7W6I - chains C and B of the 4 polymer chains in the assembly; structure by X-ray diffraction, 2.56 A resolution.

# Chain C
Molecule: Histone-lysine N-methyltransferase 2A
From: Homo sapiens
Reference sequence: Q03164 (KMT2A_HUMAN); the construct has insertions or renumbered stretches relative to UniProt, so the offset changes along the chain: 3813-3881 = UniProt 3813-3881; 3883-3970 = UniProt 3882-3969
Sequence (159 residues; each row starts with the number of its first residue):
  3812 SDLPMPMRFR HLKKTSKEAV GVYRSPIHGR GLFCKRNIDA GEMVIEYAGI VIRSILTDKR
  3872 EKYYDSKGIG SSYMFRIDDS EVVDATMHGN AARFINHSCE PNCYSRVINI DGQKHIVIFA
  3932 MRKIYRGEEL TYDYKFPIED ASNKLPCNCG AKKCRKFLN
Construct notes: expression tag (3812); engineered mutation Ile3861 (Asn in Q03164), Leu3867 (Gln in Q03164), Ser3883 (Cys3882 in Q03164); insertion (3882)
Curated features (UniProtKB/Swiss-Prot):
  - binding site (S-adenosyl-L-methionine): His3839, Arg3841, Tyr3884, Asn3907, His3908, Asn3959
  - binding site (Zn(2+)): Cys3910, Cys3958, Cys3960, Cys3965
Metal / ion sites: Zn2+: Cys3910, Cys3958, Cys3960, Cys3965
Ligand contacts: S-adenosylhomocysteine (SAH): Ile3838, His3839, Gly3840, Arg3841, Ser3882, Tyr3884, Arg3904, Phe3905, Ile3906, Asn3907, His3908, Tyr3945, Leu3956, Pro3957, Cys3958, Asn3959, Cys3960, Leu3969

# Chain B
Molecule: Histone H3.3C
Reference sequence: Q6NXT2 (H3C_HUMAN); residues 1-9 here correspond to UniProt positions 2-10 (UniProt number = residue number + 1)
Sequence (9 residues; row label = number of the first residue in the row):
     1 ARTKQTARK
Unresolved in the structure: 9
Modified positions: Lys4 (N-methyl-lysine; MLZ)
Curated features (UniProtKB/Swiss-Prot):
  - modified residue: Arg2 (Asymmetric dimethylarginine), Thr3 (Phosphothreonine), Lys4 (Allysine), Gln5 (5-glutamyl dopamine), Thr6 (Phosphothreonine), Arg8 (Citrulline), Lys9 (N6,N6,N6-trimethyllysine)

# Chain C / chain B interface
Residue-residue contacts (33):
  Tyr3858(C) - Lys4(B)
  Asp3869(C) - Ala1(B)  hydrogen bond (side chain-backbone)
  Glu3872(C) - Ala1(B)  hydrogen bond (side chain-backbone)
  Glu3872(C) - Arg2(B)  hydrogen bond (side chain-backbone)
  Ser3883(C) - Arg2(B)  hydrogen bond (side chain-backbone)
  Ser3883(C) - Lys4(B)
  Met3885(C) - Thr3(B)
  Met3885(C) - Lys4(B)  hydrogen bond (backbone-backbone)
  Phe3886(C) - Lys4(B)
  Phe3886(C) - Gln5(B)
  Phe3886(C) - Thr6(B)
  Arg3887(C) - Thr3(B)
  Arg3887(C) - Lys4(B)  hydrogen bond (backbone-backbone)
  Arg3887(C) - Gln5(B)
  Ile3888(C) - Thr6(B)
  Arg3904(C) - Lys4(B)
  Ser3916(C) - Gln5(B)
  Ser3916(C) - Thr6(B)
  Tyr3943(C) - Lys4(B)
  Tyr3945(C) - Lys4(B)
  Tyr3945(C) - Gln5(B)  hydrogen bond (backbone-backbone)
  Lys3946(C) - Gln5(B)
  Lys3946(C) - Thr6(B)
  Lys3946(C) - Ala7(B)
  Lys3946(C) - Arg8(B)
  Phe3947(C) - Arg2(B)
  Phe3947(C) - Thr3(B)
  Phe3947(C) - Lys4(B)
  Phe3947(C) - Arg8(B)  hydrogen bond (backbone-side chain)
  Pro3948(C) - Thr3(B)
  Pro3948(C) - Gln5(B)
  Glu3950(C) - Arg2(B)  salt bridge
  Leu3956(C) - Arg2(B)
Interface residues without a listed pair, chain C (24 interface residues in all): Tyr3884, Val3893, Arg3917, Asp3944, Asn3954, Arg3966, Asn3970

# Summary
The interface between chain C and chain B involves 24 residues on one side and 8 on the other; the contacts
include 8 hydrogen bonds and 1 salt bridge. Among the polar pairs are Glu3950(C)-Arg2(B), Asp3869(C)-Ala1(B)
and Glu3872(C)-Ala1(B). Bound to chain C: S-adenosylhomocysteine.
Here chain C is Histone-lysine N-methyltransferase 2A (Homo sapiens) and chain B is Histone H3.3C. Entry 7W6I
(The crystal structure of MLL1 (N3861I/Q3867L/C3882SS)-RBBP5-ASH2L in complex with H3K4me1 peptide) was
determined by X-ray diffraction together with 7W67, 7W6A, 7W6J and 7W6L from the same study.
